PDB entry 7CYQ | electron microscopy, 2.83 A resolution | chains B and E of the 9 polymer chains in the assembly

Chain B:
Molecule: Non-structural protein 8
From: Severe acute respiratory syndrome coronavirus 2
UniProt: P0DTD1 (R1AB_SARS2); residues 1-198 here correspond to UniProt positions 3943-4140 (UniProt number = residue number + 3942)
Sequence (198 residues; row label = number of the first residue in the row):
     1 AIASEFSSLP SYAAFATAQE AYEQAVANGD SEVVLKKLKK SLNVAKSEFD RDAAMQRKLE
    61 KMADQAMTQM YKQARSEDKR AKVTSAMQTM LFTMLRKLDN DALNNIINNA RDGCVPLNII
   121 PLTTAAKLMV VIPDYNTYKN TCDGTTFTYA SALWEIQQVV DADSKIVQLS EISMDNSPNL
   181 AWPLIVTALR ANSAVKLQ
Not modelled in the structure: 1-5, 193-198
Curated features (UniProtKB/Swiss-Prot):
  - site: Gln-198 (Cleavage)

Chain E:
Molecule: Helicase
From: Severe acute respiratory syndrome coronavirus 2
Notes: EC 3.6.4.12, 3.6.4.13
UniProt: P0DTD1 (R1AB_SARS2); residues 1-601 here correspond to UniProt positions 5325-5925 (UniProt number = residue number + 5324)
Sequence (601 residues; each row starts with the number of its first residue):
     1 AVGACVLCNS QTSLRCGACI RRPFLCCKCC YDHVISTSHK LVLSVNPYVC NAPGCDVTDV
    61 TQLYLGGMSY YCKSHKPPIS FPLCANGQVF GLYKNTCVGS DNVTDFNAIA TCDWTNAGDY
   121 ILANTCTERL KLFAAETLKA TEETFKLSYG IATVREVLSD RELHLSWEVG KPRPPLNRNY
   181 VFTGYRVTKN SKVQIGEYTF EKGDYGDAVV YRGTTTYKLN VGDYFVLTSH TVMPLSAPTL
   241 VPQEHYVRIT GLYPTLNISD EFSSNVANYQ KVGMQKYSTL QGPPGTGKSH FAIGLALYYP
   301 SARIVYTACS HAAVDALCEK ALKYLPIDKC SRIIPARARV ECFDKFKVNS TLEQYVFCTV
   361 NALPETTADI VVFDEISMAT NYDLSVVNAR LRAKHYVYIG DPAQLPAPRT LLTKGTLEPE
   421 YFNSVCRLMK TIGPDMFLGT CRRCPAEIVD TVSALVYDNK LKAHKDKSAQ CFKMFYKGVI
   481 THDVSSAINR PQIGVVREFL TRNPAWRKAV FISPYNSQNA VASKILGLPT QTVDSSQGSE
   541 YDYVIFTQTT ETAHSCNVNR FNVAITRAKV GILCIMSDRD LYDKLQFTSL EIPRRNVATL
   601 Q
Not modelled in the structure: 204-207, 337-339, 594-601
Curated features (UniProtKB/Swiss-Prot):
  - binding site (Zn(2+)): Cys-5, Cys-8, Cys-16, Cys-19, Cys-26, Cys-29, His-33, His-39, Cys-50, Cys-55, Cys-72, His-75
  - binding site (a ribonucleoside 5'-triphosphate): Gly-282 to Ser-289
  - site: Gln-601 (Cleavage)
Reported in the primary citation:
  - conformationally variable residues (domain motion): Gly-66 to Ser-80

Interface between chain B and chain E:
Residue-residue contacts (12; chain B residue first):
  Met-62(B) with Gly-67(E)
  Ala-63(B) with Phe-81(E), hydrophobic
  Met-67(B) with Gly-91(E); Leu-92(E)
  Met-70(B) with Gly-91(E); Leu-92(E)
  Tyr-71(B) with Leu-92(E), hydrophobic; Tyr-93(E)
  Gln-73(B) with Asn-46(E)
  Ala-74(B) with Val-45(E), hydrophobic
  Glu-77(B) with Val-45(E)
  Asp-78(B) with Ala-1(E)
Other interface residues (no listed pair), chain B (12 interface residues in all): Lys-58, Leu-59, Ala-66
Other interface residues (no listed pair), chain E (16 interface residues in all): Val-2, Ser-44, Tyr-48, Leu-65, Ile-79, Ser-80, Phe-90, Lys-94

In short:
12 residues of chain B and 16 residues of chain E are in contact. UniProt lists 12 Zn2+-binding residues and 8
ribonucleoside 5'-triphosphate-binding residues on chain E. From the paper: conformational variability at
Gly-66(E).
Chain B is Non-structural protein 8 and chain E is Helicase, both from Severe acute respiratory syndrome
coronavirus 2; the structure, Cryo-EM structure of an extended SARS-CoV-2 replication and transcription
complex reveals an intermediate state in cap ..., was determined by electron microscopy.
